9BFQ - chains A and B; structure by electron microscopy, 3.09 A resolution.

[Chain A]
Name: Protein sevenless
Organism: Drosophila melanogaster
Notes: EC 2.7.10.1
UniProtKB: P13368 (7LESS_DROME); aligned to UniProt positions 123-2110 over residues 123-2110 (the alignment contains insertions or deletions, so no single offset holds)
Sequence (2002 residues; each row starts with the number of its first residue):
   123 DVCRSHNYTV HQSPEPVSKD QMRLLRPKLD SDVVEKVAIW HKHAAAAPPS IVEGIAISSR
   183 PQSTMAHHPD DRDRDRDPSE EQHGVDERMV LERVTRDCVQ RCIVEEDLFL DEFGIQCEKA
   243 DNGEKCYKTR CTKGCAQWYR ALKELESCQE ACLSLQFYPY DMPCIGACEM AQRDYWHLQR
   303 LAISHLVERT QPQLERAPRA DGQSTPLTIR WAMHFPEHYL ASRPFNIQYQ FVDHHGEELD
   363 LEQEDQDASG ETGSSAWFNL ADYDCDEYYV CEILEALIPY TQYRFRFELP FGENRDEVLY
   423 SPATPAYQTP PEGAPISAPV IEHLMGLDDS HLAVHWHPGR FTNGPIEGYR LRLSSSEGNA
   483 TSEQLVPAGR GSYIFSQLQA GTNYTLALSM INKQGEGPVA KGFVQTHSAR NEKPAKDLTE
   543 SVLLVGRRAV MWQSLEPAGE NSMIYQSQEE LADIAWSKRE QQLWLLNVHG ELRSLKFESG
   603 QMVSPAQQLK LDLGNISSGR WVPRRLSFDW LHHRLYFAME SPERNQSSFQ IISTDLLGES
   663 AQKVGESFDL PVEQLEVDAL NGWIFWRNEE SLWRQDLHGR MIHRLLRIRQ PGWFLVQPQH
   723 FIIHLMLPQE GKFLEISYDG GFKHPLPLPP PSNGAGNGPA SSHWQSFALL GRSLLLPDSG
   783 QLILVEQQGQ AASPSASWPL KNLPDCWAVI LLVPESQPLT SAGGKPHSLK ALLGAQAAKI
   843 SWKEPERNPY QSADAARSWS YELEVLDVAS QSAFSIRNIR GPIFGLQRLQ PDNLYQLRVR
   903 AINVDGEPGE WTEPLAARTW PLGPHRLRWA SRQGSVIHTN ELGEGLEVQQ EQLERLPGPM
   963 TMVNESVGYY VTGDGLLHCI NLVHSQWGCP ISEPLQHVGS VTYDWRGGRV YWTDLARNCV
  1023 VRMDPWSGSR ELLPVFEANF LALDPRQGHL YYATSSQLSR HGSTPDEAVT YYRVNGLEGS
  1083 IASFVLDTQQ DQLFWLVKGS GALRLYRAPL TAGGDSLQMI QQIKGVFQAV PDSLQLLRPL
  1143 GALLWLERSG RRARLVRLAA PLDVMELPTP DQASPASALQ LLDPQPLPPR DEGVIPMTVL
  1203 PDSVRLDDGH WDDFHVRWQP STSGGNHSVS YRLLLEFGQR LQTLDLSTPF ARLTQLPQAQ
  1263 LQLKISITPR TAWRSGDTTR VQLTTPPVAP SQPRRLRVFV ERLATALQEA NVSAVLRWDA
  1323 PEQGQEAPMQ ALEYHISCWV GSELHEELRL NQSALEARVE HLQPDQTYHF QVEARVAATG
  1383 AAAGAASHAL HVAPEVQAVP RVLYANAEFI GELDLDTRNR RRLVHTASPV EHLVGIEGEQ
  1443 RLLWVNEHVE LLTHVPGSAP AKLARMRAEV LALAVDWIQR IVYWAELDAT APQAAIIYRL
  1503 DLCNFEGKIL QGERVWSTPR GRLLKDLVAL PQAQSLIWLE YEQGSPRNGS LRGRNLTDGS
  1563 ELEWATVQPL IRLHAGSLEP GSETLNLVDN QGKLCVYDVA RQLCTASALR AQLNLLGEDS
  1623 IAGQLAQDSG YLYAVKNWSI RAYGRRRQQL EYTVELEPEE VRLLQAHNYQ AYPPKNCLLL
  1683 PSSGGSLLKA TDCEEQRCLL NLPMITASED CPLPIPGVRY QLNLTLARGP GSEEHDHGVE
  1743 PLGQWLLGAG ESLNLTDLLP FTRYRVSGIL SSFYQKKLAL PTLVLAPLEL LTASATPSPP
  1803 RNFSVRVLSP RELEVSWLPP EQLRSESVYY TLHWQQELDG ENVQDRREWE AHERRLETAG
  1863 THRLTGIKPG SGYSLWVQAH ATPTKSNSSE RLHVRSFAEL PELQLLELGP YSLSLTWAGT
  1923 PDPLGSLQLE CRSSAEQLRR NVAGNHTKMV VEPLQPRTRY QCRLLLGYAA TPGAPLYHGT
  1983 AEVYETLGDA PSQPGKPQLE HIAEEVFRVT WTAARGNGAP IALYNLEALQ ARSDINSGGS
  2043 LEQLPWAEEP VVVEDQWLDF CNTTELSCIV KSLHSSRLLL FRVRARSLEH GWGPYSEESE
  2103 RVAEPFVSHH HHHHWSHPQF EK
Disordered / not traced: 123-207, 321-326, 339-345, 356-377, 479-482, 616-622, 644-649, 754-764, 789-792, 1114-1117, 1126-1129, 1210-1214, 1288-2124
Cystine bridges: C220-C257, C224-C253, C239-C248, C270-C290, C274-C286, C387-C393, C981-C991
Covalent attachments: N-acetylglucosamine (NAG) linked to N505, N966
Differences from the reference sequence: expression tag (2111-2124)
Curated features (UniProtKB/Swiss-Prot):
  - glycosylation (N-linked (GlcNAc...) asparagine): N129, N481, N505, N617, N647, N966, N1228, N1313, N1353, N1550, N1557, N1639, N1725, N1756, N1804, N1889, N1947

[Chain B]
Name: Protein bride of sevenless
Organism: Drosophila melanogaster
UniProtKB: P22815 (BOSS_DROME); residues 32-530 here = UniProt positions 32-530
Sequence (505 residues; each row starts with the number of its first residue):
    32 CHGADLTSPT KKSAPLRITK PQPTSQQAKP ISITTRAPTT VASTTDDEVS SSVDGQLAPL
    92 ISSTTEGPSS GTTASLVPEI CLNGLQLTVN SADEGTVIRK QEEFVKILEG DVVLSVLTKD
   152 PDSALFVINR VNQANLIMAD FEIGIRAISI DNASLAENLL IQEVQFLQQC TTYSMGIFVD
   212 WELYKQLESV IKDLEYNIWP IPGTRAHLFP KVAHLLHQMP WGEKIASVEI ATETLEMYNE
   272 FMEAARQEHM CLMHFKSDDN VYIMFGNKLA SHFKENGTLF SVPTDRTDDE FLADLPNRAF
   332 VLMENEIDLS TAVELDATPT ALDEILIGKS VLPSRVLSFA GSIIDLMNWL RGSLSKHCKR
   392 GEEHDLYVLE SCFNFLNFIE DWRTSEYRQA HDTAEILSLL LMRKLGTAMN FQMYQKKVLT
   452 LDKITGESRT ELREIASQNF VTNVTTYYHY NRDNHTSLEL KTKFGQVFNC QYSAGDNRRY
   512 PFLFDGESVM FWRIKMDTWH HHHHH
Disordered / not traced: 32-108, 120-127, 390-397, 450-461, 502-536
Cystine bridges: C112-C201, C282-C501, C389-C403
Covalent attachments: N-acetylglucosamine (NAG) linked to N183, N474, N485
Differences from the reference sequence: expression tag (531-536)
Curated features (UniProtKB/Swiss-Prot):
  - glycosylation (N-linked (GlcNAc...) asparagine): N183, N307, N474, N485

[Chain A / chain B interface]
Residue-residue contacts (41):
  E866(A) - T477(B)
  L868(A) - V475(B)  hydrophobic
  S872(A) - Q249(B)  hydrogen bond
  Q873(A) - N474(B)
  Q873(A) - V475(B)
  Q873(A) - T476(B)  hydrogen bond (backbone-backbone)
  S874(A) - Q249(B)  hydrogen bond
  S874(A) - T476(B)
  A875(A) - T476(B)  hydrogen bond (backbone-backbone)
  A875(A) - T477(B)
  A875(A) - Y478(B)  hydrogen bond (backbone-backbone)
  F876(A) - Y478(B)
  F876(A) - H480(B)
  F876(A) - L491(B)  hydrophobic
  S877(A) - Y478(B)  hydrogen bond (backbone-backbone)
  S877(A) - Y479(B)
  S877(A) - H480(B)  hydrogen bond (backbone-backbone)
  I878(A) - H480(B)
  I878(A) - L489(B)  hydrophobic
  R879(A) - E465(B)  salt bridge
  R879(A) - Y479(B)
  R879(A) - H480(B)  hydrogen bond (backbone-backbone)
  R879(A) - Y481(B)  hydrogen bond
  R879(A) - N482(B)  hydrogen bond (backbone-backbone)
  N880(A) - N482(B)  hydrogen bond (side chain-backbone)
  N880(A) - N485(B)
  F886(A) - N482(B)
  F886(A) - T487(B)
  F886(A) - S488(B)
  F886(A) - L489(B)
  G887(A) - T487(B)  hydrogen bond (backbone-backbone)
  G887(A) - S488(B)
  G887(A) - L489(B)  hydrogen bond (backbone-backbone)
  L888(A) - L489(B)  hydrophobic
  L888(A) - L491(B)  hydrophobic
  Q889(A) - L489(B)  hydrogen bond (backbone-backbone)
  Q889(A) - E490(B)  hydrogen bond
  Q889(A) - L491(B)  hydrogen bond (backbone-backbone)
  R890(A) - E490(B)  salt bridge
  R890(A) - L491(B)
  L891(A) - L491(B)  hydrophobic
Other interface residues (no listed pair), chain A (19 interface residues in all): I885, Q892
Other interface residues (no listed pair), chain B (20 interface residues in all): H245, H486, Q497

[In short]
The interface between chain A and chain B involves 19 residues on one side and 20 on the other, with 16
hydrogen bonds and 2 salt bridges. Among the polar pairs are R879(A)-E465(B), R890(A)-E490(B) and
S872(A)-Q249(B). N-acetylglucosamine is covalently linked to N505(A) and N966(A).
Here chain A is Protein sevenless and chain B is Protein bride of sevenless, both from Drosophila
melanogaster. Entry 9BFQ (Cryo-EM structure of Sevenless in complex with Bride of Sevenless) was determined by
electron microscopy, deposited together with 9BFP, 9BFR, 9BFS and 9BFU.
